PDB entry 9OUT | electron microscopy, 4.30 A resolution (low resolution: residue-level contacts below are approximate; hydrogen-bond / salt-bridge calls are withheld) | chains C and D of the 15 polymer chains in the assembly

== Chain C (and D) ==
Name: Speckle-type POZ protein
Organism: Homo sapiens
Notes: chain D of this document is another copy of the same molecule, construct and numbering; everything in this record applies to it too
UniProtKB: O43791 (SPOP_HUMAN); residues 1-374 here = UniProt positions 1-374
Chain sequence (374 residues; row label = number of the first residue in the row):
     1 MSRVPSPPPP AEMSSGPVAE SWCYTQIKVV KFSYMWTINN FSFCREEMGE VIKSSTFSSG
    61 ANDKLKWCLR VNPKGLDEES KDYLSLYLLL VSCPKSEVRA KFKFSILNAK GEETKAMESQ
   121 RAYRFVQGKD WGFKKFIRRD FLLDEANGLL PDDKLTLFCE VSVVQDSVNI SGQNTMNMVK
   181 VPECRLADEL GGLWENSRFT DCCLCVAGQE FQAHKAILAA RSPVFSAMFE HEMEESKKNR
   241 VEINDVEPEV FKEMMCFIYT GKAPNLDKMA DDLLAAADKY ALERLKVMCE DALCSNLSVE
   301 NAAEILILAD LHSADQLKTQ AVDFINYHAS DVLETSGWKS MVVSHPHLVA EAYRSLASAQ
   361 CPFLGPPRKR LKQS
Not modelled in the structure: 1-15, 365-374 (chain D: 1-15, 364-374)
Swiss-Prot annotation at these positions:
  - region: Tyr123 to Phe133 (Important for binding substrate proteins), Leu186 to Ile217 (Important for homodimerization)
  - natural variant: Thr25 (T25A: In NSDVS2), Tyr83 (Y83C: In NSDVS2), Arg121 (R121Q: In NSDVS1), Gly132 (G132V: In NSDVS2), Arg138 (R138C: In NSDVS2), Asp144 (D144N: In NSDVS1)
  - mutagenesis: Tyr87 (Y87A: Strongly reduced affinity for substrate proteins), Tyr123 (Y123A: Strongly reduced affinity for substrate proteins), Asp130 (D130A: Strongly reduced affinity for substrate proteins), Trp131 (W131A: Strongly reduced affinity for substrate proteins), Phe133 (F133A: Strongly reduced affinity for substrate proteins), Leu186 (L186D: Strongly reduced homodimerization. Reduces the activity of the cullin-RING-based BCR (BTB-CUL3-RBX1) E3 ubiquitin-protein ligase complex), Leu190 (L190D: Strongly reduced homodimerization. Reduces the activity of the cullin-RING-based BCR (BTB-CUL3-RBX1) E3 ubiquitin-protein ligase complex), Leu193 (L193D: Strongly reduced homodimerization. Reduces the activity of the cullin-RING-based BCR (BTB-CUL3-RBX1) E3 ubiquitin-protein ligase complex), Ile217 (I217K: Strongly reduced homodimerization. Reduces the activity of the cullin-RING-based BCR (BTB-CUL3-RBX1) E3 ubiquitin-protein ligase complex)
From the paper describing this entry:
  - disease-associated variants - E47K (14 +/- 2-fold), E78K (18 +/- 4-fold): increased binding to BRD3
  - disease-associated variants - E47K, E78K: unchanged binding to BRD3 peptide
  - disease-associated variants - E47K, E78K: increased binding to Cul3/Rbx1 complex
  - mutagenesis - V51E: unchanged binding to Cul3
  - mutagenesis - M48I/E78K, R70Q/E78K, E78K/G128S, E78K/K134N, S96R: unchanged catalytic activity on BRD3
  - disease-associated variants - E47K, E78K: increased catalytic activity on BRD3
  - mutagenesis - V51E: decreased catalytic activity on BRD3
  - mutagenesis - D77E: increased catalytic activity
  - disease-associated variants - E47K, E78K: decreased localization to nuclear speckles
  - mutagenesis - V51E: unchanged localization to nuclear speckles
  - disease-associated variants - M48I, R70L, R70Q, G128S, K134N: decreased catalytic activity
  - disease-associated variants - M48I, G128S: unchanged binding to peptide
  - disease-associated variants - K134N (11-fold): decreased binding to substrate peptide
  - disease-associated variants - K134N (11-fold): decreased binding to full-length SPOP K134N

== Chain C / chain D interface ==
Contacting residue pairs (38; chain C residue first):
  Lys31(C) - Glu20(D)
  Phe32(C) - Glu20(D)
  Ser33(C) - Val18(D)
  Ser33(C) - Ala19(D)
  Ser33(C) - Glu20(D)
  Ser33(C) - Ser21(D)
  Tyr34(C) - Ala19(D)
  Tyr34(C) - Ser21(D)
  Tyr34(C) - Cys23(D)
  Met35(C) - Pro17(D)
  Met35(C) - Ala19(D)
  Met35(C) - Ser21(D)
  Met35(C) - Trp22(D)
  Met35(C) - Cys23(D)
  Trp36(C) - Cys23(D)
  Trp36(C) - Thr25(D)
  Thr37(C) - Cys23(D)
  Thr37(C) - Tyr24(D)
  Thr37(C) - Thr25(D)
  Ile38(C) - Thr25(D)
  Asn39(C) - Tyr24(D)
  Asn39(C) - Thr25(D)
  Asn39(C) - Gln26(D)
  Asn40(C) - Gln26(D)
  Asn40(C) - Ile27(D)
  Phe43(C) - Ile27(D)
  Phe43(C) - Ser162(D)
  Phe43(C) - Val164(D)
  Arg45(C) - Arg99(D)
  Arg45(C) - Val164(D)
  Glu46(C) - Arg99(D)
  Glu47(C) - Arg121(D)
  Ser55(C) - Cys23(D)
  Ser55(C) - Ser171(D)
  Ser59(C) - Glu20(D)
  Gly111(C) - Gly16(D)
  Lys154(C) - Tyr24(D)
  Phe158(C) - Pro17(D)
Also at the interface, not in a pair above, chain C (25 interface residues in all): Lys53, Ser54, Phe57, Ser58, Leu107, Glu113
Also at the interface, not in a pair above, chain D (19 interface residues in all): Val29, Gln165

== Summary ==
25 residues of chain C face 19 of chain D across their interface. From UniProt: 9 mutagenesis sites on chain
C. The paper reports that M48I, R70L and R70Q of chain C, among others, reduce catalytic activity; E47K and
E78K of chain C increase binding to BRD3; 14 substitutions were tested in all.
Chain C and chain D are both Speckle-type POZ protein (Homo sapiens); the structure, SPOP double donut locally
refined MATH domains, was determined by electron microscopy (same publication as 9OUU and 9OUW).
